8VK0 - chains A and J of the 35 polymer chains in the assembly; structure by electron microscopy, 3.14 A resolution.

# Chain A
Molecule: 23S ribosomal RNA
From: Mycolicibacterium smegmatis MC2 155
Sequence (3120 nucleotides; row label = number of the first residue in the row):
     1 UAAGUGUUUA AGGGCGCAUG GUGGAUGCCU UGGCACUGGG AGCCGAUGAA GGACGUAGGA
    61 GGCUGCGAUA AGCCUCGGGG AGCUGUCAAC CGAGCGUUGA UCCGAGGAUG UCCGAAUGGG
   121 GAAACCCGGC ACGAGUGAUG UCGUGUCACC AGGCGCUGAA UAUAUAGGCG UCUGGGGGGA
   181 ACGCGGGGAA GUGAAACAUC UCAGUACCCG UAGGAAGAGA AAACAAAAUG UGAUUCCGUG
   241 AGUAGUGGCG AGCGAAAGCG GAGGAUGGCU AAACCGUAUG CAUGUGAUAC CGGGUAGGGG
   301 UUGUGUGUGC GGGGUUGUGG GACCUAUCUU UCCGGCUCUA CCUGGCUGGA GGGCAGUGAG
   361 AAAAUGUUGU GGUUAGCGGA AAUGGCUUGG GAUGGCCUGC CGUAGACGGU GAGAGCCCGG
   421 UACGUGAAAA CCCGACGUCU GUCUUGAUGG UGUUCCCGAG UAGCAGCGGG CCCGUGGAAU
   481 CUGCUGUGAA UCUGCCGGGA CCACCCGGUA AGCCUGAAUA CUUCCCAGUG ACCGAUAGCG
   541 GAUUAGUACC GUGAGGGAAU GGUGAAAAGU ACCCCGGGAG GGGAGUGAAA GAGUACCUGA
   601 AACCGUGCGC UUACAAUCCG UCAGAGCCCU CGACGUGUCG UGGGGUGAUG GCGUGCCUUU
   661 UGAAGAAUGA GCCUGCGAGU CAGGGACAUG UCGCGAGGUU AACCCGGGUG GGGUAGCCGC
   721 AGCGAAAGCG AGUCUGAAUA GGGCGUAUCC ACACAAGAGU GUGUGGUGUA GUGGUGUGUU
   781 CUGGACCCGA AGCGGAGUGA UCUACCCAUG GCCAGGGUGA AGCGCGGGUA AGACCGCGUG
   841 GAGGCCCGAA CCCACUUAGG UUGAAGACUG AGGGGAUGAG CUGUGGGUAG GGGUGAAAGG
   901 CCAAUCAAAC UCCGUGAUAG CUGGUUCUCC CCGAAAUGCA UUUAGGUGCA GCGUCGCAUG
   961 UUUCUUGCCG GAGGUAGAGC UACUGGAUGG CCGAUGGGCC CCACAGGGUU ACUGACGUCA
  1021 GCCAAACUCC GAAUGCCGGU AAGUCCAAGA GUGCGGCAGU GAGACGGCGG GGGAUAAGCU
  1081 CCGUGCGUCG AGAGGGAAAC AGCCCAGAUC GCCGGCUAAG GCCCCUAAGC GUGUGCUAAG
  1141 UGGAAAAGGA UGUGCAGUCG CGAAGACAAC CAGGAGGUUG GCUUAGAAGC AGCCACCCUU
  1201 GAAAGAGUGC GUAAUAGCUC ACUGGUCAAG UGAUUGUGCG CCGAUAAUGU AGCGGGGCUC
  1261 AAGCACACCG CCGAAGCCGC GGCAGCCAAC GUGUUGGCUG GGUAGGGGAG CGUCCUGCAU
  1321 CCGGUGAAGC CGCCGAGUGA UCGAGUGGUG GAGGGUGUGG GAGUGAGAAU GCAGGCAUGA
  1381 GUAGCGAUUA GGCAAGUGAG AACCUUGCCC GCCGAAAGAC CAAGGGUUCC UGGGCCAGGC
  1441 CAGUCCGCCC AGGGUGAGUC GGGACCUAAG GCGAGGCCGA CAGGCGUAGU CGAUGGACAA
  1501 CGGGUUGAUA UUCCCGUACC CGUGUAUGUG CGUCCAUGAU GAAUCAGCGG UACUAACCAU
  1561 CCAAAACCAC CGUGACCGCA CCUUUCGGGG UGUGGCGUUG GUGGGGCUGC AUGGGACCUU
  1621 CGUUGGUAGU AGUCAAGCGA UGGGGUGACG CAGGAAGGUA GCCGUACCGG UCAGUGGUAA
  1681 UACCGGGGUA AGCCUGUAGG GAGUCAGAUA GGUAAAUCCG UCUGGCAUAU AUCCUGAGAG
  1741 GUGAUGCAUA GCCGAGUGAG GCGAAUUCGG UGAUCCUAUG CUGCCGAGAA AAGCCUCUAG
  1801 CGAGGACAUA CACGGCCCGU ACCCCAAACC AACACAGGUG GUCAGGUAGA GAAUACUAAG
  1861 GCGUACGAGU GAACUAUGGU UAAGGAACUC GGCAAAAUGC CCCCGUAACU UCGGGAGAAG
  1921 GGGGACCCAC AUGGCGUGUA AGCCUUUACG GCCCAAGCGU GAGUGGGUGG CACAAACCAG
  1981 UGAGAAGCGA CUGUUUACUA AAAACACAGG UCCGUGCGAA GUCGCAAGAC GAUGUAUACG
  2041 GACUGACGCC UGCCCGGUGC UGGAAGGUUA AGAGGACCCG UUAACUCCCU UUGGGGGUGA
  2101 AGCGGAGAAU UUAAGCCCCA GUAAACGGCG GUGGUAACUA UAACCAUCCU AAGGUAGCGA
  2161 AAUUCCUUGU CGGGUAAGUU CCGACCUGCA CGAAUGGCGU AACGACUUCU CAACUGUCUC
  2221 AACCAUAGAC UCGGCGAAAU UGCACUACGA GUAAAGAUGC UCGUUACGCG CGGCAGGACG
  2281 AAAAGACCCC GGGACCUUCA CUACAACUUG GUAUUGGUGC UCGAUACGGU UUGUGUAGGA
  2341 UAGGUGGGAG ACUGUGAAGC UCACACGCCA GUGUGGGUGG AGUCGUUGUU GAAAUACCAC
  2401 UCUGAUCGUA UUGGGCCUCU AACCUCGGAC CGUAUAUCCG GUUCAGGGAC AGUGCCUGGU
  2461 GGGUAGUUUA ACUGGGGCGG UUGCCUCCUA AAAUGUAACG GAGGCGCCCA AAGGUUCCCU
  2521 CAACCUGGAC GGCAAUCAGG UGUUGAGUGU AAGUGCACAA GGGAGCUUGA CUGCGAGACG
  2581 GACAUGUCGA GCAGGGACGA AAGUCGGGAC UAGUGAUCCG GCACCUCUGA GUGGAAGGGG
  2641 UGUCGCUCAA CGGAUAAAAG GUACCCCGGG GAUAACAGGC UGAUCUUCCC CAAGAGUCCA
  2701 UAUCGACGGG AUGGUUUGGC ACCUCGAUGU CGGCUCGUCG CAUCCUGGGG CUGGAGCAGG
  2761 UCCCAAGGGU UGGGCUGUUC GCCCAUUAAA GCGGCACGCG AGCUGGGUUU AGAACGUCGU
  2821 GAGACAGUUC GGUCUCUAUC CGCCGCGCGC GUCAGAAGCU UGAGGAAACC UGUCCCUAGU
  2881 ACGAGAGGAC CGGGACGGAC GAACCUCUGG UAUACCAGUU GUCCCACCAG GGGCACGGCU
  2941 GGAUAGCCAC GUUCGGACAG GAUAACCGCU GAAAGCAUCU AAGCGGGAAA CCUCUUCCAA
  3001 GACCAGGCUU CUCACCCUCU AGGAGGGAUA AGGCCCCCCG CAGACCACGG GAUUGAUAGA
  3061 CCAGACCUGG AAGCCUAGUA AUAGGUGCAG GGAACUGGCA CUAACCGGCC GAAAACUUAC
Disordered / not traced: 1

# Chain J
Protein: 50S ribosomal protein L11
From: Mycolicibacterium smegmatis MC2 155
UniProt: A0QS45 (RL11_MYCS2); residues 1-142 here = UniProt positions 1-142
Amino-acid sequence (142 residues; row label = number of the first residue in the row):
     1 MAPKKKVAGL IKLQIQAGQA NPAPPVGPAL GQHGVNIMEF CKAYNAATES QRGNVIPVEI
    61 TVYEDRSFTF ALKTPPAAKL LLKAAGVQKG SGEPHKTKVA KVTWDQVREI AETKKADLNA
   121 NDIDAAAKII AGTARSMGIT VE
Disordered / not traced: 1-9

# Interface between chain A and chain J
Residue-residue contacts (87; chain A residue first):
  G1173(A) - Asn119(J)  hydrogen bond to the sugar
  G1173(A) - Ala120(J)  hydrogen bond to the sugar
  G1174(A) - Leu118(J)  sugar contact
  A1175(A) - Leu10(J)  base contact
  A1175(A) - Ile11(J)  base contact
  A1175(A) - Leu118(J)  sugar contact
  G1176(A) - Lys12(J)  phosphate contact
  G1176(A) - Ala116(J)  sugar contact
  G1176(A) - Asp117(J)  sugar contact
  G1176(A) - Leu118(J)  base contact
  G1176(A) - Ala125(J)  hydrogen bond to the base
  G1176(A) - Lys128(J)  base contact
  G1176(A) - Ile129(J)  base contact
  G1177(A) - Lys12(J)  salt bridge to the phosphate
  G1177(A) - Leu13(J)  phosphate contact
  G1177(A) - Gln14(J)  phosphate contact
  G1177(A) - Pro76(J)  sugar contact
  G1177(A) - Thr113(J)  base contact
  G1177(A) - Lys114(J)  hydrogen bond to the base
  G1177(A) - Ala125(J)  base contact
  G1177(A) - Ile129(J)  base contact
  U1178(A) - Lys12(J)  phosphate contact
  U1178(A) - Leu13(J)  phosphate contact
  U1178(A) - Gln14(J)  hydrogen bond to the phosphate
  U1178(A) - Thr133(J)  base contact
  U1179(A) - Ile11(J)  base contact
  U1179(A) - Lys12(J)  base contact
  U1179(A) - Leu13(J)  base contact
  U1179(A) - Pro25(J)  base contact
  G1180(A) - Gln14(J)  sugar contact
  G1180(A) - Lys79(J)  sugar contact
  G1180(A) - Ser136(J)  base contact
  G1180(A) - Met137(J)  base contact
  G1181(A) - Ile15(J)  phosphate contact
  G1181(A) - Ser91(J)  hydrogen bond to the sugar
  G1181(A) - Gly92(J)  hydrogen bond to the base
  G1181(A) - Glu93(J)  hydrogen bond to the base
  G1181(A) - Ser136(J)  hydrogen bond to the base
  G1181(A) - Met137(J)  base contact
  C1182(A) - Gly90(J)  hydrogen bond to the phosphate
  C1182(A) - Ser91(J)  phosphate contact
  C1182(A) - Gly92(J)  sugar contact
  U1184(A) - Ile15(J)  base contact
  A1185(A) - Pro24(J)  phosphate contact
  G1186(A) - Pro24(J)  phosphate contact
  G1186(A) - Pro25(J)  phosphate contact
  A1187(A) - Ile15(J)  phosphate contact
  A1188(A) - Ile11(J)  sugar contact
  C1194(A) - Gly92(J)  hydrogen bond to the base
  C1194(A) - Glu93(J)  base contact
  C1194(A) - Pro94(J)  base contact
  A1195(A) - Pro94(J)  sugar contact
  A1195(A) - His95(J)  hydrogen bond to the sugar
  A1195(A) - Arg135(J)  sugar contact
  A1195(A) - Ser136(J)  hydrogen bond to the base
  C1196(A) - Arg135(J)  hydrogen bond to the phosphate
  C1197(A) - Ile130(J)  base contact
  C1197(A) - Ala131(J)  phosphate contact
  C1197(A) - Gly132(J)  phosphate contact
  C1197(A) - Arg135(J)  salt bridge to the phosphate
  C1198(A) - Ala127(J)  hydrogen bond to the sugar
  C1198(A) - Lys128(J)  hydrogen bond to the sugar
  C1198(A) - Gly132(J)  base contact
  U1199(A) - Asp117(J)  base contact
  U1199(A) - Asn121(J)  base contact
  U1199(A) - Asp122(J)  base contact
  U1199(A) - Ile123(J)  hydrogen bond to the sugar
  U1199(A) - Lys128(J)  salt bridge to the phosphate
  U1200(A) - Asp122(J)  base contact
  U1200(A) - Ile123(J)  base contact
  U1200(A) - Asp124(J)  phosphate contact
  G1201(A) - Asp122(J)  sugar contact
  A1202(A) - Ala120(J)  base contact
  A1202(A) - Asn121(J)  base contact
  A1202(A) - Asp122(J)  sugar contact
  A1203(A) - Asn119(J)  hydrogen bond to the base
  A1204(A) - Leu118(J)  sugar contact
  A1204(A) - Asn119(J)  sugar contact
  A1204(A) - Asn121(J)  hydrogen bond to the phosphate
  G1205(A) - Arg135(J)  sugar contact
  A1206(A) - Gln14(J)  hydrogen bond to the base
  A1206(A) - Lys79(J)  base contact
  A1206(A) - Gly132(J)  phosphate contact
  A1206(A) - Thr133(J)  base contact
  A1206(A) - Ser136(J)  hydrogen bond to the sugar
  G1207(A) - Leu118(J)  base contact
  A1216(A) - Leu10(J)  phosphate contact
Also at the interface, not in a pair above, chain A (32 interface residues in all): U1183, U1215
Also at the interface, not in a pair above, chain J (46 interface residues in all): Gln16, Ala23, Pro57, Thr74, Pro75, Gln88, Lys89, Ile110

# Overview
32 residues of chain A face 46 of chain J across their interface; the contacts include 21 hydrogen bonds and 3
salt bridges. Polar contacts include G1176(A)-Ala125(J), G1177(A)-Lys114(J) and G1181(A)-Gly92(J).
Chain A is 23S ribosomal RNA and chain J is 50S ribosomal protein L11, both from Mycolicibacterium smegmatis
MC2 155; the structure, Structure of Mycobacterium smegmatis 50S ribosomal subunit bound to HflX:50S-HflX-A,
was determined by electron microscopy together with 8VIO, 8VK7, 8VKI, 8VKW, 8VPK, 8VR4, 8VR8 and 8VRL from the
same study.
